PDB entry 4UHR | X-ray diffraction, 2.60 A resolution | chain A

[Chain A]
Molecule: Thermostabilised human A2A receptor
Organism: Homo sapiens
Reference sequence: P29274 (AA2AR_HUMAN); residue numbers follow UniProt; this construct covers 1-317
Sequence (325 residues; row label = number of the first residue in the row):
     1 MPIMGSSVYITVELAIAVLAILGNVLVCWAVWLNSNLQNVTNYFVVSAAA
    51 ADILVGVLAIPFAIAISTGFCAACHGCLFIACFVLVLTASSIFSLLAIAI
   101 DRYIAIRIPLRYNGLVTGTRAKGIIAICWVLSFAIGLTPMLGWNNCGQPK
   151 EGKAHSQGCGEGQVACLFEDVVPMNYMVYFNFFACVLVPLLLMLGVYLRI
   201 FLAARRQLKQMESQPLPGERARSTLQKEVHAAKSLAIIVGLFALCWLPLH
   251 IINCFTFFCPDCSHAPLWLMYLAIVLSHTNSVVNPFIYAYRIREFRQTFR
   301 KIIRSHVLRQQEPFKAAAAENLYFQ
Disordered / not traced: 1-5, 155-157, 263, 320-325
Sequence notes: expression tag (318-325); engineered mutation Ala-48 (Leu in P29274), Leu-54 (Ala in P29274), Ala-65 (Thr in P29274), Ala-89 (Gln in P29274), Ala-154 (Asn in P29274)
Cystine bridges: Cys-71/Cys-159, Cys-74/Cys-146, Cys-77/Cys-166, Cys-259/Cys-262
Small-molecule neighbours: NGI (2-[P-(2-carboxyethyl)phenylethyl-amino]-5'-N-ethylcarboxamido adenosine): Ala-63, Ile-66, Val-84, Leu-85, Thr-88, Ala-89, Ile-92, Phe-168, Glu-169, Met-177, Asn-181, Cys-185, Trp-246, Leu-249, His-250, Asn-253, Leu-267, Met-270, Ile-274, Ser-277, His-278
Swiss-Prot annotation at these positions:
  - binding site (adenosine): Glu-169, Asn-253, Ser-277, His-278
From the paper describing this entry:
  - conformationally variable residues (order/disorder transition, side-chain flip): Ser-67, His-155 to Gln-157
  - mutagenesis - H264A (6-fold), L267A (24-fold): decreased signaling in response to NGI
  - mutagenesis - S67A, E169A: unchanged signaling in response to NGI
  - mutagenesis - S67A (3-fold), E169A (15-fold), H264A: decreased signaling in response to NECA
  - mutagenesis - L267A: unchanged signaling in response to NECA
  - mutagenesis - S67A, E169A, H264A: abolished signaling (basal activity)

[Summary]
Chain A binds compound NGI. Curated annotation (UniProt) lists 4 adenosine-binding residues. The paper reports
that S67A, E169A and H264A reduce signaling in response to NECA; conformational variability at Ser-67 and
His-155.
Chain A is Thermostabilised human A2A receptor (Homo sapiens); the structure, Thermostabilised HUMAN A2a
Receptor with CGS21680 bound, was determined by X-ray diffraction, deposited together with 4UG2.
